PDB entry 4XJN | X-ray diffraction, 3.11 A resolution | chains M and N of the 14 polymer chains in the assembly

[Chain M]
Name: Nucleocapsid
Organism: Parainfluenza virus 5
Reference sequence: W5QKM4 (W5QKM4_9PARA); numbering as in UniProt (aligned over 1-509)
Chain sequence (525 residues; numbered -15 to 509; the number before each row is that of its first residue; numbers below 1 keep their minus sign (His-15 is residue -15)):
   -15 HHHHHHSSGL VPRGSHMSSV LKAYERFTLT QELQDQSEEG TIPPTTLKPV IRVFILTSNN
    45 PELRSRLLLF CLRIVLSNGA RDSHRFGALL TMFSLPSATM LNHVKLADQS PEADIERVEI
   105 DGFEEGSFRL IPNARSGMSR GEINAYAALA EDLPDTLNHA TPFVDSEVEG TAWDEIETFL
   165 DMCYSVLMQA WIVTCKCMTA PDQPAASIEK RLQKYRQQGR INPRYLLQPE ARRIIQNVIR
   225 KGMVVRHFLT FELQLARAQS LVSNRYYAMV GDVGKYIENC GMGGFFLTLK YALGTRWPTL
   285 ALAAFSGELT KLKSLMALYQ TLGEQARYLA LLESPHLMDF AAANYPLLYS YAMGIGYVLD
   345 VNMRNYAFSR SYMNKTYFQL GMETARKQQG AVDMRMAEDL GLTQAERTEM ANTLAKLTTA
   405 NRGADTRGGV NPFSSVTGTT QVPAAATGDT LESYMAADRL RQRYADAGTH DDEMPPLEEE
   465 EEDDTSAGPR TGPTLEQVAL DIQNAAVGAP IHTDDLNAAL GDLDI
Disordered / not traced: -15 to 2, 183-186, 402-509
Differences from the reference sequence: expression tag (-15 to 0)
Disulfides: Cys179-Cys264
Ion coordination: lead (II) ion site 1: Glu100 (shared with 1 residue of chain A); lead (II) ion site 2: Glu103 (shared with 1 residue of chain A); lead (II) ion site 3 near Arg224 (its only coordinating residue here)
What the authors report for this chain:
  - binding site for the 78-nt RNA strand (chain N): Lys194, Arg195, Gln202, Tyr260, Met266, Gly267, Tyr350, Ala351, Arg354, Ser355

[Chain N]
Molecule: 78-nt RNA strand
Organism: Escherichia coli
Sequence (78 nucleotides; row label = number of the first residue in the row):
     1 UUUUUUUUUU UUUUUUUUUU UUUUUUUUUU UUUUUUUUUU UUUUUUUUUU UUUUUUUUUU
    61 UUUUUUUUUU UUUUUUUU
Ion coordination: lead (II) ion site 1 near U5 (its only coordinating residue here); lead (II) ion site 2 near U53 (its only coordinating residue here)

[Interface between chain M and chain N]
Residue-residue contacts (35):
  Cys181(M) - U5(N)  hydrogen bond to the base
  Ser191(M) - U8(N)  phosphate contact
  Lys194(M) - U9(N)  salt bridge to the phosphate
  Arg195(M) - U9(N)  salt bridge to the phosphate
  Arg195(M) - U10(N)  salt bridge to the phosphate
  Lys198(M) - U10(N)  sugar contact
  Gln201(M) - U10(N)  base contact
  Gln202(M) - U10(N)  sugar contact
  Tyr260(M) - U9(N)  base contact
  Tyr260(M) - U10(N)  hydrogen bond to the phosphate
  Gly265(M) - U5(N)  phosphate contact
  Gly265(M) - U6(N)  phosphate contact
  Met266(M) - U5(N)  phosphate contact
  Met266(M) - U6(N)  phosphate contact
  Gly267(M) - U6(N)  hydrogen bond to the phosphate
  Leu271(M) - U7(N)  base contact
  Leu321(M) - U4(N)  sugar contact
  Met322(M) - U4(N)  sugar contact
  Ala325(M) - U3(N)  sugar contact
  Ala325(M) - U5(N)  phosphate contact
  Ala327(M) - U3(N)  sugar contact
  Asp344(M) - U7(N)  base contact
  Asn346(M) - U7(N)  hydrogen bond to the sugar
  Asn346(M) - U8(N)  hydrogen bond to the sugar
  Met347(M) - U7(N)  base contact
  Asn349(M) - U6(N)  sugar contact
  Asn349(M) - U7(N)  sugar contact
  Tyr350(M) - U6(N)  hydrogen bond to the phosphate
  Tyr350(M) - U7(N)  hydrogen bond to the sugar
  Ala351(M) - U6(N)  base contact
  Arg354(M) - U5(N)  salt bridge to the phosphate
  Arg354(M) - U6(N)  salt bridge to the phosphate
  Ser355(M) - U2(N)  hydrogen bond to the phosphate
  Ser355(M) - U3(N)  phosphate contact
  Tyr356(M) - U2(N)  sugar contact
Interface residues without a listed pair, chain M (29 interface residues in all): Ala190, Gln197, Gly268, Ala326

[In short]
29 residues of chain M and 9 residues of chain N are in contact; the contacts include 8 hydrogen bonds and 5
salt bridges. Polar pairs include Cys181(M)-U5(N), Asn346(M)-U7(N) and Asn346(M)-U8(N). The paper reports a
binding site for the 78-nt RNA strand (chain N) at Lys194(M), Arg195(M) and Gln202(M) among others.
Here chain M is Nucleocapsid (Parainfluenza virus 5) and chain N is a 78-nt RNA strand (Escherichia coli).
Entry 4XJN (Structure of the parainfluenza virus 5 nucleocapsid-RNA complex: an insight into paramyxovirus
polymerase activity) was determined by X-ray diffraction.
